Entry 7ECR (X-ray diffraction, 1.73 A resolution); this record covers chains A and B of the 3 polymer chains in the assembly.

== Chain A (and B) ==
Molecule: Glutamate dehydrogenase
From: Aspergillus terreus
Notes: chain B of this document is another copy of the same molecule, construct and numbering; everything in this record applies to it too
Reference sequence: T2D1F5 (T2D1F5_ASPTE); residue numbers follow UniProt; this construct covers 1-460
Chain sequence (460 residues; row label = number of the first residue in the row):
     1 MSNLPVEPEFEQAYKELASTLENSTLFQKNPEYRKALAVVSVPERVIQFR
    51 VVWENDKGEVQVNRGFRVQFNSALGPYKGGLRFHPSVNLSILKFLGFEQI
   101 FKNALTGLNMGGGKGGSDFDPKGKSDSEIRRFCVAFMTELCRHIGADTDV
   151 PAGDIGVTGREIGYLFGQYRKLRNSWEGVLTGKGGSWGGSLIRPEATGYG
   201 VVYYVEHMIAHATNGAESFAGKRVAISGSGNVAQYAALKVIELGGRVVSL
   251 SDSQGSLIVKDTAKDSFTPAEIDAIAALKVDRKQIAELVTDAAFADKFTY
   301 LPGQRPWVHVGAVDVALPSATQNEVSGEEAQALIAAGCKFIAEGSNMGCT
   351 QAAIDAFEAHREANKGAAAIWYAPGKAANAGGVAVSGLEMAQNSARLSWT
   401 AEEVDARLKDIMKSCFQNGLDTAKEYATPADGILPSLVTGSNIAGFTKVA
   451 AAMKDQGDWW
Ligand contacts:
  - A2R ([(2R,3R,4R,5R)-5-(6-amino-9H-purin-9-yl)-3-hydroxy-4-(phosphonooxy)tetrahydrofuran-2-yl]methyl [(2R,3S,4R,5R)-3,4,5-trihydroxytetrahydrofuran-2-yl]methyl dihydrogen diphosphate): R82, H84, L95, K114, K122, D154, I155, G156, T197, G228, S229, G230, N231, V232, S251, D252, S253, K279, Q284, S319, A320, T321, G344, S345, N346, N379
  - succinic acid (SIN): K78, G79, G80, Q99, K102, K114, A152, G153, D154, T181, R193, N379, G382, V383, S386
What the authors report for this chain:
  - binding site for A2R: N379
  - binding site for succinic acid: K78, G80, Q99, K102, K114, R193, N379, S386
  - conformationally variable residues (side-chain flip): N379

== How chain A and chain B interact ==
Residue-residue contacts - 40 pairs, chain A then chain B:
  E44(A) with R170(B), salt bridge
  R45(A) with N174(B), hydrogen bond
  S72(A) with R170(B), hydrogen bond; W176(B)
  A73(A) with R170(B); W176(B), hydrogen bond (backbone-side chain); W187(B)
  L74(A) with W176(B); S186(B)
  G75(A) with W176(B)
  P76(A) with W176(B)
  Y77(A) with N174(B)
  N109(A) with W176(B); S186(B), hydrogen bond (side chain-backbone); W187(B); G188(B)
  A146(A) with R396(B), hydrogen bond (backbone-side chain)
  D147(A) with S175(B); W176(B), hydrogen bond (backbone-backbone); R396(B), salt bridge
  T148(A) with N174(B), hydrogen bond (side chain-backbone)
  M390(A) with R396(B)
  A391(A) with A395(B); R396(B)
  S394(A) with S394(B); R396(B), hydrogen bond
  R407(A) with L397(B)
  K448(A) with S186(B)
  A452(A) with S186(B); W187(B)
  D455(A) with G163(B); Y164(B), hydrogen bond (backbone-backbone); W187(B), hydrogen bond
  Q456(A) with G163(B); F166(B); G167(B); R170(B), hydrogen bond; W187(B)
  D458(A) with R170(B), salt bridge
  W460(A) with R130(B)
Interface residues without a listed pair, chain A (26 interface residues in all): L108, W399, K454, G457
Interface residues without a listed pair, chain B (17 interface residues in all): R160

== Overview ==
26 residues of chain A face 17 of chain B across their interface, with 11 hydrogen bonds and 3 salt bridges.
Among the polar pairs are E44(A)-R170(B), D147(A)-R396(B) and D458(A)-R170(B). From the paper: a binding site
for succinic acid at K78(A), G80(A) and Q99(A) among others; a binding site for A2R at N379(A).
Chain A and chain B are both Glutamate dehydrogenase (Aspergillus terreus); the structure, Crystal Structure
of Aspergillus terreus Glutamate Dehydrogenase (AtGDH) Complexed With Succinate and ADP-ribose, was determined
by X-ray diffraction together with 7ECS and 7ECT from the same study.
